Entry 4ZJ7 (X-ray diffraction, 2.40 A resolution); this record covers chains A and B.

Chain A:
Name: Importin subunit beta-3
Source organism: Saccharomyces cerevisiae (strain ATCC 204508 / S288c)
Notes: engineered mutation(s): residues 80-90 deleted
UniProtKB: P32337 (IMB3_YEAST); residue numbers follow UniProt; this construct covers 1-79, 91-1089
Sequence (1078 residues; row label = number of the first residue in the row; note: 11 numbers in that range are skipped by the numbering (no residue carries them; nothing is unmodelled there)):
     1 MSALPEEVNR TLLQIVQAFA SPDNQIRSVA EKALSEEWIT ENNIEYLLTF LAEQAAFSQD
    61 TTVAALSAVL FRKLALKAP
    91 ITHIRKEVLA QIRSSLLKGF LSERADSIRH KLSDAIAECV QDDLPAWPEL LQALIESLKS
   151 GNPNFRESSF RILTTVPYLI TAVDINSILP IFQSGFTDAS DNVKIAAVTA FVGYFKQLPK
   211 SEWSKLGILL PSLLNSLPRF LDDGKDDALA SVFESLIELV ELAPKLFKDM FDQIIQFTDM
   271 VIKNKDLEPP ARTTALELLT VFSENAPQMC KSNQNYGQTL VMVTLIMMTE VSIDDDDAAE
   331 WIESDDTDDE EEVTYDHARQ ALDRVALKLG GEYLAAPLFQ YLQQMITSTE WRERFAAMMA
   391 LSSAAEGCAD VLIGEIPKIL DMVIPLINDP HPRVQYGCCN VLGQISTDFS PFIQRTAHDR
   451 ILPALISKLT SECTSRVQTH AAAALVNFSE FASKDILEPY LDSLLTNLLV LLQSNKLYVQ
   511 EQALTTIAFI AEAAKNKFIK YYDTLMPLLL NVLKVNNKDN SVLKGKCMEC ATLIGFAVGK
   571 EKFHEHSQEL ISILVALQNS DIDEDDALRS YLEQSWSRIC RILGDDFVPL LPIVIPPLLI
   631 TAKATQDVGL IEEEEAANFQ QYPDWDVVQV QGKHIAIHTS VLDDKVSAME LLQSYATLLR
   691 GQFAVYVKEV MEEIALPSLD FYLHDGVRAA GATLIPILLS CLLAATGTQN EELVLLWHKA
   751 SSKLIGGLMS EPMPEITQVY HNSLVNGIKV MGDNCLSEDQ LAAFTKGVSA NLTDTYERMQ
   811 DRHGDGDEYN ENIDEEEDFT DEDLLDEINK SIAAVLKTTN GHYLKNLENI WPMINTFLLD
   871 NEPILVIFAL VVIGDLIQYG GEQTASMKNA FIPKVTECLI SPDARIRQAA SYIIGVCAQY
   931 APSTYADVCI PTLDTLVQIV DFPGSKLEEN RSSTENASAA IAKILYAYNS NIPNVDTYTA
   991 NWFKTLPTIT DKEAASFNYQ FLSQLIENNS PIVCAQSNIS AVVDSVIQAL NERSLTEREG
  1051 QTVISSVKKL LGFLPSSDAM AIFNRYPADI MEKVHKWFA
Unresolved in the structure: 1-2, 20-24, 546-549, 591-595, 737-739, 812-816, 823-825, 890-898, 932-935, 952-954, 980-984, 1018-1025, 1047-1051
Curated features (UniProtKB/Swiss-Prot):
  - modified residue: Ser-2 (N-acetylserine), Thr-830 (Phosphothreonine)

Chain B:
Name: Tyrosine-protein phosphatase CDC14
Source organism: Saccharomyces cerevisiae (strain ATCC 204508 / S288c)
Notes: EC 3.1.3.48
UniProtKB: Q00684 (CDC14_YEAST); numbering as in UniProt (aligned over 517-551)
Sequence (35 residues; row label = number of the first residue in the row):
   517 TILRQLLPKN RRVTSGRRTT SAAGGIRKIS GSIKK
Unresolved in the structure: 517-546

How chain A and chain B interact:
Pairs across the interface (17; chain A residue first):
  Asp-353(A) / Lys-551(B)  salt bridge
  Ser-392(A) / Lys-551(B)
  Ser-393(A) / Lys-551(B)
  Glu-396(A) / Lys-551(B)  salt bridge
  Cys-429(A) / Ile-549(B)
  Asn-430(A) / Ile-549(B)
  Gln-434(A) / Lys-550(B)
  Gln-434(A) / Lys-551(B)
  His-470(A) / Ile-549(B)
  Ala-473(A) / Gly-547(B)
  Ala-473(A) / Ser-548(B)
  Ala-474(A) / Ile-549(B)  hydrophobic
  Val-476(A) / Gly-547(B)
  Val-476(A) / Ser-548(B)
  Asn-477(A) / Ser-548(B)
  Asn-477(A) / Ile-549(B)  hydrogen bond (side chain-backbone)
  Gln-512(A) / Gly-547(B)  hydrogen bond (side chain-backbone)
Also at the interface, not in a pair above, chain A (16 interface residues in all): Arg-349, Gly-433, Thr-515

Overview:
Chain A and chain B form an interface of 16 and 5 residues respectively; the contacts include 2 hydrogen bonds
and 2 salt bridges. Among the polar pairs are Asp-353(A)/Lys-551(B), Glu-396(A)/Lys-551(B) and
Asn-477(A)/Ile-549(B).
Chain A is Importin subunit beta-3 and chain B is Tyrosine-protein phosphatase CDC14, both from Saccharomyces
cerevisiae (strain ATCC 204508 / S288c); the structure, Crystal structure of the karyopherin Kap121p bound to
the extreme C-terminus of the protein phosphatase Cdc14p, was determined by X-ray diffraction.
